PDB entry 8PPV | electron microscopy, 3.02 A resolution | chains B and C of the 7 polymer chains in the assembly

[Chain B]
Protein: DP2
Source organism: Pyrococcus abyssi GE5
Amino-acid sequence (1270 residues; numbered 1 to 1270; the number before each row is that of its first residue):
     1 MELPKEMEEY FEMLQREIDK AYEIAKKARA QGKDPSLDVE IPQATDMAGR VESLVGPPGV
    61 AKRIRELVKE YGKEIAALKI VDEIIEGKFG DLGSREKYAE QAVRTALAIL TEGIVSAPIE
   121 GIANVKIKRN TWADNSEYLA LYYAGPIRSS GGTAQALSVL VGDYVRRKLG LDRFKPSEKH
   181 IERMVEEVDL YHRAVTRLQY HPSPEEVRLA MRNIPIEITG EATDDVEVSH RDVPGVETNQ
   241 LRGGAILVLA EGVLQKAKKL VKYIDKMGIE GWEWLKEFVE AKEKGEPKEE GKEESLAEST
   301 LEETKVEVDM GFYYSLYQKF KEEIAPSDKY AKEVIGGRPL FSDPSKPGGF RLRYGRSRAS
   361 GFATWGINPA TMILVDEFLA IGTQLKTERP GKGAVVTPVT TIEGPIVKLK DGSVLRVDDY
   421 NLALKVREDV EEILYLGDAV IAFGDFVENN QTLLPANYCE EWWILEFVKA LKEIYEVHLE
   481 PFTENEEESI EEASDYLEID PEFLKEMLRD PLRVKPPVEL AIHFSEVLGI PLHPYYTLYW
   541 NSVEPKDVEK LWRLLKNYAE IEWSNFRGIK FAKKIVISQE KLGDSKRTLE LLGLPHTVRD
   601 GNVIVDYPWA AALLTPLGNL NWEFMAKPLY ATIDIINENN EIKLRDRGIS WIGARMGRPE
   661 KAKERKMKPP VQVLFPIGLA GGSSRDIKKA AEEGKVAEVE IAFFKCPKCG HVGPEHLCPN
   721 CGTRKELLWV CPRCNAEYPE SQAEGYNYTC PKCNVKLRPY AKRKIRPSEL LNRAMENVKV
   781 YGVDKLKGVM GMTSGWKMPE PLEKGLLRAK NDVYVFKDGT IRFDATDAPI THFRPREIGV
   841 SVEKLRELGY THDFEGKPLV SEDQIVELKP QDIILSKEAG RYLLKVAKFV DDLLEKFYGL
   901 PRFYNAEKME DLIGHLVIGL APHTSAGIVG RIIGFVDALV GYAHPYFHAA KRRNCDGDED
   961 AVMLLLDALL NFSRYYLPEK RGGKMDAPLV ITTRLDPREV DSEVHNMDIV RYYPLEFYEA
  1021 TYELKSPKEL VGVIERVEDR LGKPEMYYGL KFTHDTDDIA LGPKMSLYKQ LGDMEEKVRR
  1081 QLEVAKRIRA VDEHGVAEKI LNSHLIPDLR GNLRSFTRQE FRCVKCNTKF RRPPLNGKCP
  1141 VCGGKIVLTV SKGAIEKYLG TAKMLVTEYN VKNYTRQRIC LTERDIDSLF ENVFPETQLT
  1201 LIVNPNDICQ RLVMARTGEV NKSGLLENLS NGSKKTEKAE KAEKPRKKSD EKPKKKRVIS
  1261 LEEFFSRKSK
Unresolved in the structure: 1-3, 284-308, 1217-1270
Ion coordination: Zn2+ site 1: Cys706, Cys709, Cys718, Cys721; Zn2+ site 2: Cys731, Cys734, Cys750, Cys753; Mg2+: Asp956, Asp958; Zn2+ site 3: Cys1123, Cys1139, Cys1142
From the paper describing this entry:
  - mutagenesis - R1178A: unchanged catalytic activity on ssDNA
  - mutagenesis - R1178A: decreased catalytic activity on P/T substrates
  - mutagenesis - P1107A, R1114A: unchanged catalytic activity

[Chain C]
Protein: DNA polymerase sliding clamp
Source organism: Pyrococcus abyssi GE5
UniProtKB: Q9UYX8 (PCNA_PYRAB); residues 1-249 here = UniProt positions 1-249
Amino-acid sequence (261 residues; numbered -11 to 249; the number before each row is that of its first residue; numbers below 1 keep their minus sign (Met-11 is residue -11)):
   -11 MRGSHHHHHH GSMPFEIVFE GAKEFAQLIE TASRLIDEAA FKVTEEGISM RAMDPSRVVL
    49 IDLNLPASIF SKYEVDGEET IGVNMDHLKK VLKRGKAKET LILRKGEENF LEISLQGTAT
   109 RTFKLPLIDV EEIEVDLPEL PFTAKVVILG DVIKEAVKDA SLVSDSMKFI AKENEFTMRA
   169 EGETQEVEVK LTLEDEGLLD IEVQEETKSA YGISYLSDMV KGLGKADEVT IKFGNEMPMQ
   229 MEYYIRDEGR LIFLLAPRVE E
Unresolved in the structure: -11 to 1, 248-249
Differences from the reference sequence: initiating methionine (-11); expression tag (-10 to 0)

[Chain B / chain C interface]
Pairs across the interface (18):
  Thr1197(B) - Arg246(C)
  Thr1197(B) - Val247(C)  hydrogen bond (backbone-backbone)
  Gln1198(B) - Val46(C)
  Gln1198(B) - Ala244(C)
  Gln1198(B) - Pro245(C)
  Gln1198(B) - Arg246(C)
  Leu1199(B) - Val46(C)
  Leu1199(B) - Ala244(C)
  Leu1199(B) - Pro245(C)  hydrogen bond (backbone-backbone)
  Leu1199(B) - Val247(C)
  Thr1200(B) - Ser44(C)
  Thr1200(B) - Arg45(C)  hydrogen bond (side chain-backbone)
  Leu1201(B) - Arg45(C)  hydrogen bond (backbone-backbone)
  Leu1201(B) - Val46(C)
  Leu1201(B) - Pro226(C)  hydrophobic
  Leu1201(B) - Leu242(C)  hydrophobic
  Ile1202(B) - Arg45(C)  hydrogen bond (backbone-side chain)
  Pro1205(B) - Arg45(C)
Other interface residues (no listed pair), chain B (8 interface residues in all): Val1203
Other interface residues (no listed pair), chain C (12 interface residues in all): Met41, Leu48, Tyr203

[Overview]
8 residues of chain B and 12 residues of chain C are in contact, with 5 hydrogen bonds. Among the polar pairs
are Thr1200(B)-Arg45(C), Ile1202(B)-Arg45(C) and Thr1197(B)-Val247(C). The paper reports that R1178A of chain
B reduces catalytic activity on P/T substrates; P1107A and R1114A of chain B leave catalytic activity
unchanged.
Here chain B is DP2 and chain C is DNA polymerase sliding clamp, both from Pyrococcus abyssi GE5. Entry 8PPV
(Intermediate conformer of Pyrococcus abyssi DNA polymerase D (PolD) bound to a primer/template substrate
containing three ...) was determined by electron microscopy (same publication as 8PPT and 8PPU).
